Entry 3F11 (X-ray diffraction, 2.00 A resolution); this record covers chain A.

# Chain A
Protein: Iron transport protein
Organism: Synechocystis sp
UniProtKB: P72827 (P72827_SYNY3); numbering as in UniProt (aligned over 30-360)
Sequence (334 residues; row label = number of the first residue in the row):
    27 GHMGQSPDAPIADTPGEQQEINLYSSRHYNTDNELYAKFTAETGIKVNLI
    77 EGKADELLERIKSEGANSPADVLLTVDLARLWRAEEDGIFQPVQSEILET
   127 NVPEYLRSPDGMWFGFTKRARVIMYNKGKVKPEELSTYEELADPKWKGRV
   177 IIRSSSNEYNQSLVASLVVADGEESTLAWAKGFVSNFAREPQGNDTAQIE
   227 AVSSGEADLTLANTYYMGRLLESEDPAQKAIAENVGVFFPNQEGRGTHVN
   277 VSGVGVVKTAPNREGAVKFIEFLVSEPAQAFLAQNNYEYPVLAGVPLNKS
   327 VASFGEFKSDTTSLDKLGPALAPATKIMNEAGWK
Disordered / not traced: 27-44
Sequence notes: expression tag (27-29)
UniProt features mapped onto this chain:
  - binding site (Fe cation): His54, Tyr55, Tyr185, Tyr241, Tyr242

# Summary
From UniProt: 5 Fe cation-binding residues.
Chain A is Iron transport protein (Synechocystis sp); the structure, Structure of futa1 with iron(III), was
determined by X-ray diffraction (same publication as 2PT1 and 2PT2).
